8UY2 - chains A and D of the 4 polymer chains in the assembly; structure by X-ray diffraction, 2.83 A resolution.

== Chain A (and D) ==
Molecule: Methylenetetrahydrofolate reductase-like protein
From: Thermochaetoides thermophila DSM 1495
Notes: EC 1.5.1.20; chain D of this document is another copy of the same molecule, construct and numbering; everything in this record applies to it too
UniProt: G0S5U9 (G0S5U9_CHATD); numbering as in UniProt (aligned over 1-614)
Amino-acid sequence (617 residues; each row starts with the number of its first residue; numbers below 1 keep their minus sign (Ser-2 is residue -2)):
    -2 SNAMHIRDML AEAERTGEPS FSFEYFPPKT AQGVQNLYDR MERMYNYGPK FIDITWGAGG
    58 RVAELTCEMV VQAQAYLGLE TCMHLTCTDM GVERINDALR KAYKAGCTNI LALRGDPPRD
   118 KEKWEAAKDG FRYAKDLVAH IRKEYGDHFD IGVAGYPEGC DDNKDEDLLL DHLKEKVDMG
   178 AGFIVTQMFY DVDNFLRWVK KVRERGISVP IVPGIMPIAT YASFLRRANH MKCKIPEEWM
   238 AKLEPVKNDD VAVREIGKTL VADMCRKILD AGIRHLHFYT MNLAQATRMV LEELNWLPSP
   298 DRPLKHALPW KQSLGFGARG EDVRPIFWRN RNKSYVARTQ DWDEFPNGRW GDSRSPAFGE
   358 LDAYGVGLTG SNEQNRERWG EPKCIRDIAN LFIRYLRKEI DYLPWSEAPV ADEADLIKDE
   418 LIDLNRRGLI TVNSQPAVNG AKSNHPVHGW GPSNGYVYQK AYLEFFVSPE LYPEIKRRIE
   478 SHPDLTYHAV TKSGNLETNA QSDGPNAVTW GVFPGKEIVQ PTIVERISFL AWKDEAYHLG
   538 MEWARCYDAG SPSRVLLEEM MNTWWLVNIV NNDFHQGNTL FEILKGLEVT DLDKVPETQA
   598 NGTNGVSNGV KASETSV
Disordered / not traced: -2 to 0, 296-336, 594-614 (chain D: 296-335, 595-614)
Construct notes: expression tag (-2 to 0); engineered mutation Ala315 (Arg in G0S5U9)
Bound ions: Na+ near Glu11 (its only coordinating residue here)
Ligand contacts:
  - FAD (flavin-adenine dinucleotide): Thr52, Trp53, Ala55, His81, Thr83, Asp86, Leu108, Ala109, Leu110, Arg111, Gly112, Asp113, Tyr130, Ala131, Lys132, Ala151, Gly152, Tyr153, Cys157, Asp159, Lys161, Leu166, His169, Glu172, Lys173, Val182, Thr183, Gln184, Tyr276, Tyr361
  - S-adenosylmethionine (SAM), molecule 1: Thr217, Asn245, Asp246, Asp247, Val248, Phe342, Pro343, Asn344, Glu410, Val444, His445, Gly446, Trp447, Gly448, Pro449, Gln456, Thr506, Val516, Pro518, Thr519
  - S-adenosylmethionine (SAM), molecule 2: Arg223, Asn344, Trp347, Phe389, Tyr392, Leu393, Leu400, Ser403, Glu404, Val407, Ala408, Glu410, Ala411, Leu418, Thr428, Val429, Asn430, Ser431, Gln432, Gln456, Tyr459, Thr506, Thr519
From the paper describing this entry:
  - binding site for flavin-adenine dinucleotide: Tyr361
  - conformationally variable residues (loop rearrangement, order/disorder transition): Ser296 to Thr336, Tyr361
  - binding site for S-adenosylmethionine: Phe342, Trp447

== Chain A / chain D interface ==
Residue-residue contacts (13):
  His2(A) - Arg97(D)
  Asp5(A) - Glu61(D)
  Asp5(A) - Lys98(D)  salt bridge
  Ala8(A) - Glu61(D)
  Glu9(A) - Glu61(D)
  Glu9(A) - Glu65(D)
  Arg12(A) - Glu61(D)  salt bridge
  Arg12(A) - Leu62(D)
  Arg12(A) - Glu65(D)  salt bridge
  Asp144(A) - Arg97(D)  salt bridge
  Asp144(A) - Lys101(D)  salt bridge
  Asp267(A) - Ser490(D)
  Asp267(A) - Asn492(D)  hydrogen bond
Interface residues without a listed pair, chain A (9 interface residues in all): Arg4, Ser205
Interface residues without a listed pair, chain D (11 interface residues in all): Arg58, Glu90, Asp94

== In short ==
The interface between chain A and chain D involves 9 residues on one side and 11 on the other; the contacts
include 1 hydrogen bond and 5 salt bridges. Polar contacts include Asp5(A)-Lys98(D), Arg12(A)-Glu61(D) and
Arg12(A)-Glu65(D). The paper reports a binding site for S-adenosylmethionine at Phe342(A) and Trp447(A); a
binding site for flavin-adenine dinucleotide at Tyr361(A).
Chain A and chain D are both Methylenetetrahydrofolate reductase-like protein (Thermochaetoides thermophila
DSM 1495); the structure, Methylenetetrahydrofolate reductase from Chaetomium thermophilum DSM 1495,
AdoMet-bound, Inhibited (T) State, was determined by X-ray diffraction, deposited together with 8UY1.
